Entry 3BB3 (X-ray diffraction, 2.94 A resolution); this record covers chain A.

== Chain A ==
Molecule: T7I23.11 protein
From: Arabidopsis thaliana
Reference sequence: O23680 (O23680_ARATH); residues 1-251 here = UniProt positions 1-251
Amino-acid sequence (262 residues; numbered 1 to 262; the number before each row is that of its first residue):
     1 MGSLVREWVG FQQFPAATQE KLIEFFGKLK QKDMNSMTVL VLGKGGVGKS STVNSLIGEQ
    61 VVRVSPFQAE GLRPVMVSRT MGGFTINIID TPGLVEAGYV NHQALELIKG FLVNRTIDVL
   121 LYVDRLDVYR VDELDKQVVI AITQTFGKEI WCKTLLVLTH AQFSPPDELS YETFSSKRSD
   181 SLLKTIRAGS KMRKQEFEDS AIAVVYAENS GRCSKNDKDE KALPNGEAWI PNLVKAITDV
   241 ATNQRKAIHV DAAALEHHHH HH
Disordered / not traced: 1-6, 68-70, 252-262
Differences from the reference sequence: expression tag (252-262)
Bound ions: Mg2+: S50 (together with GDP)
Ligand contacts: GDP (guanosine-5'-diphosphate): K44, G45, G46, V47, G48, K49, S50, S51, R63, V64, S65, P66, T159, H160, A207, E208, N209, S210
Swiss-Prot annotation at these positions:
  - region (Homodimerization): S65 to Q68, R125 to R130
  - binding site (GTP): G46 to S51, S65 to E70, H160, E208, N209
  - binding site (Mg(2+)): S50, Q68
  - modified residue: S181 (Phosphoserine)
Reported in the primary citation:
  - conformationally variable residues (order/disorder transition): Q68 to E70

== In short ==
Chain A binds GDP. Curated annotation (UniProt) lists 15 GTP-binding residues and Mg2+-binding residues S50
and Q68. The paper reports conformational variability at Q68.
Chain A is T7I23.11 protein (Arabidopsis thaliana); the structure, Crystal structure of Toc33 from Arabidopsis
thaliana in complex with GDP and Mg2+, was determined by X-ray diffraction, deposited together with 3BB1 and
3BB4.
